PDB entry 7EGQ | electron microscopy, 3.35 A resolution | chains D and I of the 22 polymer chains in the assembly

[Chain D]
Name: Non-structural protein 8
From: Severe acute respiratory syndrome coronavirus 2
UniProt: P0DTD1 (R1AB_SARS2); residues 1-198 here correspond to UniProt positions 3943-4140 (UniProt number = residue number + 3942)
Chain sequence (198 residues; each row starts with the number of its first residue):
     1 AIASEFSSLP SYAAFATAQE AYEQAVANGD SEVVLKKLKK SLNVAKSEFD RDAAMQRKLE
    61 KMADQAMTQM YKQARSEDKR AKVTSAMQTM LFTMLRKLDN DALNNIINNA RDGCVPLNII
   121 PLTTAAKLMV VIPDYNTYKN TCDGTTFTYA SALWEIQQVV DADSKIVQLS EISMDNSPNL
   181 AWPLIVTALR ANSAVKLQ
Not modelled in the structure: 1-5, 192-198
Curated features (UniProtKB/Swiss-Prot):
  - site: Gln-198 (Cleavage)

[Chain I]
Molecule: primer RNA
From: Severe acute respiratory syndrome coronavirus 2
Sequence (25 nucleotides; numbered 9 to 33; the number before each row is that of its first residue):
     9 GCGGUAGUAG CAUGCUAGGG AGCAG

[How chain D and chain I interact]
Contacting residue pairs - 4 pairs, chain D then chain I:
  Asp-50(D) / A17(I)  hydrogen bond to the sugar
  Arg-51(D) / U16(I)  base contact
  Arg-51(D) / A17(I)  sugar contact
  Lys-58(D) / G18(I)  salt bridge to the phosphate
Also at the interface, not in a pair above, chain D (4 interface residues in all): Arg-57
Also at the interface, not in a pair above, chain I (4 interface residues in all): C19

[In short]
Chain D and chain I each contribute 4 residues to their interface, with 1 hydrogen bond and 1 salt bridge.
Polar pairs include Asp-50(D)/A17(I) and Lys-58(D)/G18(I).
Chain D is Non-structural protein 8 and chain I is primer RNA, both from Severe acute respiratory syndrome
coronavirus 2; the structure, Co-transcriptional capping machineries in SARS-CoV-2 RTC: Coupling of
N7-methyltransferase and 3'-5' exoribonuclease with polymerase reveals mechanisms ..., was determined by
electron microscopy (same publication as 7EIZ).
